PDB entry 3K1F | X-ray diffraction, 4.30 A resolution (low resolution: residue-level contacts below are approximate; hydrogen-bond / salt-bridge calls are withheld) | chains B and M of the 13 polymer chains in the assembly

[Chain B]
Molecule: DNA-directed RNA polymerase II subunit RPB2
Organism: Saccharomyces cerevisiae
Notes: EC 2.7.7.6
UniProt: P08518 (RPB2_YEAST); residue numbers follow UniProt; this construct covers 1-1224
Sequence (1224 residues; row label = number of the first residue in the row):
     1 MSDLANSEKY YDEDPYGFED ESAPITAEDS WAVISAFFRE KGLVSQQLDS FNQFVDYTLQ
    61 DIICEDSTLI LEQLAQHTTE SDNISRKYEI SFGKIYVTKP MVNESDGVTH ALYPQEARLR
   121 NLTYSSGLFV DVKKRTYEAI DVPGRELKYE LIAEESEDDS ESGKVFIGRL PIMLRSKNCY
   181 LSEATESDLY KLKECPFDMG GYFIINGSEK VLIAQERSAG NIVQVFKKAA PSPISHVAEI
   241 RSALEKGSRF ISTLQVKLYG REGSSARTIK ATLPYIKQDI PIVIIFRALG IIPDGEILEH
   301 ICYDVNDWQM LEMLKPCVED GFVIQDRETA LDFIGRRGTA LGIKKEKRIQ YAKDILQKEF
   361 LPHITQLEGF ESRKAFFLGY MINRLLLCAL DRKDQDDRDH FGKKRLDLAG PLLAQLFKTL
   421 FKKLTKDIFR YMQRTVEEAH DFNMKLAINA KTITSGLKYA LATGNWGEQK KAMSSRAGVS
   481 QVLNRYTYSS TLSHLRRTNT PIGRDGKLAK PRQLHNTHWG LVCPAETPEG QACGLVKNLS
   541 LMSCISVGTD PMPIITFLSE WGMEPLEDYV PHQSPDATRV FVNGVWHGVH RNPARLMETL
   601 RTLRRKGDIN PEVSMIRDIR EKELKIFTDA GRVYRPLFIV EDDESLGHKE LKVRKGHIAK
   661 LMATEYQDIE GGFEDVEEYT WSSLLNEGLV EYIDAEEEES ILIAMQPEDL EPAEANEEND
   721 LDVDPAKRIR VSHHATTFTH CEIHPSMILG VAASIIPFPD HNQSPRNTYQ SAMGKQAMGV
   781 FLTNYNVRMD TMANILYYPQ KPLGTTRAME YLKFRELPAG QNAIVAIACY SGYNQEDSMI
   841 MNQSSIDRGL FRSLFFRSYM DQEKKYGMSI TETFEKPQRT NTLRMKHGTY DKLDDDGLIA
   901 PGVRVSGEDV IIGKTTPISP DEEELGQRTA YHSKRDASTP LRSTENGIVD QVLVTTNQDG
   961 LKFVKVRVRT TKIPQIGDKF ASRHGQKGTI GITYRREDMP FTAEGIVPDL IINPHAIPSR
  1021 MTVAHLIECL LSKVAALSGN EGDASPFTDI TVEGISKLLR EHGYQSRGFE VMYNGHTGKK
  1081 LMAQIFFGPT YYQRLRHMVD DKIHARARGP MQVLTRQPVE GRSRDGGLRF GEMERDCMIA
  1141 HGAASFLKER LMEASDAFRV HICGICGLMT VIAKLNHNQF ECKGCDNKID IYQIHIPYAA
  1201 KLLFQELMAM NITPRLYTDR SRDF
Disordered / not traced: 1-19, 71-89, 135-163, 337-344, 438-445, 471, 503-507, 669-677, 716-721
Ion coordination: Zn2+: C1163, C1166, C1182, C1185

[Chain M]
Molecule: Transcription initiation factor IIB
Organism: Saccharomyces cerevisiae
UniProt: B3LK56 (B3LK56_YEAS1); residues 1-68 carry their UniProt numbers (68 of 197 residues fall inside the UniProt entry; the rest is not from it)
Sequence (197 residues; each row starts with the number of its first residue; note: 17 numbers in that range are skipped by the numbering (no residue carries them; nothing is unmodelled there); X marks 129 residues of unknown identity (built as UNK)):
     1 MMTRESIDKR AGRRGPNLNI VLTCPECKVY PPKIVERFSE GDVVCALCGL VLSDKLVDTR
    61 SEWRTFSN
    84 XXXXXXXXXX XXXXXX
   102 XXXXXXXXXX XXXXXXXXXX XXXXXXXXXX XXXXXXXXXX XXXXXXXXXX XXXXXXXXXX
   162 XXXXXXXXXX XXXXXXXXXX XXXXXXXXXX XXXXXXXXXX XXXXXXXXXX XXX
Disordered / not traced: 1-12
Ion coordination: Zn2+: C24, C27, C45, C48

[How chain B and chain M interact]
Residue-residue contacts (32):
  R884(B) - L22(M)
  R884(B) - I34(M)
  R884(B) - E36(M)
  R884(B) - V43(M)
  H887(B) - V35(M)
  H887(B) - E36(M)
  H887(B) - R37(M)
  E923(B) - R13(M)
  E923(B) - N19(M)
  E924(B) - I20(M)
  L925(B) - L22(M)
  Q927(B) - P32(M)
  Q927(B) - K33(M)
  R1108(B) - S39(M)
  R1108(B) - E40(M)
  G1109(B) - E40(M)
  G1109(B) - G41(M)
  P1110(B) - F38(M)
  P1110(B) - L56(M)
  M1111(B) - K55(M)
  M1111(B) - L56(M)
  M1111(B) - V57(M)
  M1111(B) - D58(M)
  V1113(B) - V57(M)
  V1113(B) - D58(M)
  V1113(B) - S61(M)
  R1116(B) - K55(M)
  R1124(B) - D58(M)
  R1124(B) - R60(M)
  R1124(B) - R64(M)
  D1125(B) - S39(M)
  A1157(B) - K55(M)
Other interface residues (no listed pair), chain B (33 interface residues in all): S105, D106, G107, N449, A450, K451, K865, G867, M868, E908, G926, A930, R935, D959, Q1112, V1119, D1156, F1158
Other interface residues (no listed pair), chain M (26 interface residues in all): P31, D42, E62, W63

[Overview]
33 residues of chain B face 26 of chain M across their interface. C1163(B), C1166(B), C1182(B) and C1185(B)
form the Zn2+ site.
Here chain B is DNA-directed RNA polymerase II subunit RPB2 and chain M is Transcription initiation factor
IIB, both from Saccharomyces cerevisiae. Entry 3K1F (Crystal structure of RNA Polymerase II in complex with
TFIIB) was determined by X-ray diffraction.
